Entry 8H9L (electron microscopy, 2.61 A resolution); this record covers chains G and J of the 9 polymer chains in the assembly.

# Chain G
Molecule: ATP synthase subunit gamma, mitochondrial
Organism: Homo sapiens
UniProt: P36542 (ATPG_HUMAN); residues 1-273 here correspond to UniProt positions 26-298 (UniProt number = residue number + 25)
Sequence (273 residues; numbered 1 to 273; the number before each row is that of its first residue):
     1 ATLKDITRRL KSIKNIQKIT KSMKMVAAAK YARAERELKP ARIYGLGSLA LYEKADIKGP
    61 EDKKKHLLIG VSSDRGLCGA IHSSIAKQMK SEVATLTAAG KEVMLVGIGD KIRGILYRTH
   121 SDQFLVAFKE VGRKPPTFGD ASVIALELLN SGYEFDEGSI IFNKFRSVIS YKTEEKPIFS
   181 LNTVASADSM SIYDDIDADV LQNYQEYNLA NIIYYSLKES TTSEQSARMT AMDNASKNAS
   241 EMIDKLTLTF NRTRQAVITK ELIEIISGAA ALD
Not modelled in the structure: 1, 33-222, 273

# Chain J
Molecule: ATPase inhibitor, mitochondrial
Organism: Homo sapiens
UniProt: Q9UII2 (ATIF1_HUMAN); residues 1-81 here correspond to UniProt positions 26-106 (UniProt number = residue number + 25)
Sequence (81 residues; each row starts with the number of its first residue):
     1 GSDQSENVDR GAGSIREAGG AFGKREQAEE ERYFRAQSRE QLAALKKHHE EEIVHHKKEI
    61 ERLQKEIERH KQKIKMLKHD D
Not modelled in the structure: 1-10, 46-81

# Interface between chain G and chain J
Contacting residue pairs (11; chain G residue first):
  Arg8(G) - Glu17(J)  salt bridge
  Arg8(G) - Ala18(J)
  Lys11(G) - Ser14(J)  hydrogen bond (backbone-side chain)
  Ser12(G) - Ser14(J)
  Ser12(G) - Ile15(J)
  Ser12(G) - Ala18(J)
  Asn15(G) - Gly11(J)  hydrogen bond (side chain-backbone)
  Asn15(G) - Ser14(J)  hydrogen bond
  Asn15(G) - Ile15(J)
  Ile16(G) - Ile15(J)  hydrophobic
  Ile16(G) - Phe22(J)  hydrophobic
Other interface residues (no listed pair), chain G (6 interface residues in all): Ile19
Other interface residues (no listed pair), chain J (7 interface residues in all): Ala12

# Summary
The interface between chain G and chain J involves 6 residues on one side and 7 on the other; the contacts
include 3 hydrogen bonds and 1 salt bridge. Among the polar pairs are Arg8(G)-Glu17(J), Lys11(G)-Ser14(J) and
Asn15(G)-Gly11(J).
Chain G is ATP synthase subunit gamma, mitochondrial and chain J is ATPase inhibitor, mitochondrial, both from
Homo sapiens; the structure, Human ATP synthase F1 domain, state 3a, was determined by electron microscopy,
deposited together with 8H9E, 8H9I and 8H9P.
